7ZH6 - chain A; structure by electron microscopy, 3.67 A resolution.

== Chain A ==
Name: Solute carrier family 22 member 3
From: Homo sapiens
UniProt: O75751 (S22A3_HUMAN); residues 1-556 here = UniProt positions 1-556
Chain sequence (556 residues; row label = number of the first residue in the row):
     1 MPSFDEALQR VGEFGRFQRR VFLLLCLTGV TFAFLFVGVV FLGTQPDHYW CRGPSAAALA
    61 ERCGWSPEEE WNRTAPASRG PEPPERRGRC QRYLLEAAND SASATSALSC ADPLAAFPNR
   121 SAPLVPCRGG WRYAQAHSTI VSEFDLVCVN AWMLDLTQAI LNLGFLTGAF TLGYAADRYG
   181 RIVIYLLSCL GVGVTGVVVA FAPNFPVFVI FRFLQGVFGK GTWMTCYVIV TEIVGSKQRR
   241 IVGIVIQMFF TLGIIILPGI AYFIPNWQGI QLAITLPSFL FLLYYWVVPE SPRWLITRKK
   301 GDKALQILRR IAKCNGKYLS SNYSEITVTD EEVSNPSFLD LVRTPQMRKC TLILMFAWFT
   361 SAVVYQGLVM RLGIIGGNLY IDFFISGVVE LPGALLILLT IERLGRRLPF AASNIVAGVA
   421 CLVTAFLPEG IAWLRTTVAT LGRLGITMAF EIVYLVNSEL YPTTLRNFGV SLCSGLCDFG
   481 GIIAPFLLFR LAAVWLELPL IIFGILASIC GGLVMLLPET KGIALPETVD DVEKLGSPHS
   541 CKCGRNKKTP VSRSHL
Disordered / not traced: 1-2, 79-86, 96-120, 316-332, 374-377, 535-556
Cystine bridges: C51-C127, C90-C148
Residues lining bound ligands: corticosterone (C0R): F32, F36, F165, K220, Q247, F250, T251, I254, Y365, E390, T447, F450, E451, Y454, D478
Reported in the primary citation:
  - specificity-determining residues: F36, F250, I254, F450, E451, Y454 (by similarity / conservation)
  - mutagenesis - R212C, Y461H: increased binding to corticosterone
  - mutagenesis - P54L, R120H: increased catalytic activity
  - mutagenesis - D340G, R348W: decreased localization
  - mutagenesis - G235A, R298Q: unchanged catalytic activity
  - mutagenesis - W223R: abolished catalytic activity
  - mutagenesis - W223R: unchanged localization
  - mutagenesis - R212C, Y461H: decreased catalytic activity on MPP

== Summary ==
Bound to chain A: corticosterone. The paper reports that R212C and Y461H increase binding to corticosterone;
specificity determinants F36, F250 and I254 among others; 9 substitutions were tested in all.
Chain A is Solute carrier family 22 member 3 (Homo sapiens); the structure, Structure of human OCT3 in complex
with inhibitor Corticosterone, was determined by electron microscopy (same publication as 7ZH0 and 7ZHA).
